PDB entry 1IU7 | X-ray diffraction, 1.80 A resolution | chains A and B

# Chain A (and B)
Protein: Amine oxidase
Source organism: Arthrobacter globiformis
Notes: EC 1.4.3.6; chain B of this document is another copy of the same molecule, construct and numbering; everything in this record applies to it too
Reference sequence: P46881 (PAOX_ARTGO); numbering as in UniProt (aligned over 1-638)
Chain sequence (638 residues; each row starts with the number of its first residue):
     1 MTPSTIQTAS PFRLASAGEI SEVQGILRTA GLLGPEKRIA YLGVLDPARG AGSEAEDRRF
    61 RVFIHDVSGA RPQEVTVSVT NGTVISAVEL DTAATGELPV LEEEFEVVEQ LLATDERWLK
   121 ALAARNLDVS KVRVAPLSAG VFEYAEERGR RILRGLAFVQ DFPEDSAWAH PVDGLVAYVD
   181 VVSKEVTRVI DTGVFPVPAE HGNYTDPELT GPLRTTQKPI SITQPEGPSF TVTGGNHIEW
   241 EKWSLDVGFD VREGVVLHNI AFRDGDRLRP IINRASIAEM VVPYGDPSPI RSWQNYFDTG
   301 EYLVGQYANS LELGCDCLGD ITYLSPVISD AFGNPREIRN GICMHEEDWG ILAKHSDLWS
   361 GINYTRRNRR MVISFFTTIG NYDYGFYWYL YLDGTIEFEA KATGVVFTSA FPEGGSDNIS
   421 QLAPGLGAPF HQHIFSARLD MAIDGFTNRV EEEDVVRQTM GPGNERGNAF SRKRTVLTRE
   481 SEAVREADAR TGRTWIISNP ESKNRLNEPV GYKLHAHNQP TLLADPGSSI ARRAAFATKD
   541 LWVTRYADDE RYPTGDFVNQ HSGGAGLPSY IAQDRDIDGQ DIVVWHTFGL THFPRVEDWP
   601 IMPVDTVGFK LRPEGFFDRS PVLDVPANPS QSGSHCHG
Disordered / not traced: 1-8, 629-638
Construct notes: modified residue (382)
Modified residues: Y382 (5-(2-carboxy-2-aminoethyl)-2-hydroxy-1,4-benzoquinone; TPQ)
Disulfide bonds: C317-C343
Metal / ion sites: Cu ion: H431, H433, H592
UniProt features mapped onto this chain:
  - active site: D298 (Proton acceptor), Y382 (Schiff-base intermediate with substrate)
  - binding site (substrate): Y296 to Y307, I379 to Y384
  - binding site (Cu cation): H431, H433, H592
  - modified residue: Y382 (2',4',5'-topaquinone)

# Chain A / chain B interface
Pairs across the interface (303):
  R133(A) - W359(B)
  V134(A) - W359(B)
  A135(A) - W359(B)
  F142(A) - R466(B)
  E143(A) - R466(B)  salt bridge
  Y144(A) - R466(B)  hydrogen bond
  Q160(A) - W359(B)  hydrogen bond (side chain-backbone)
  Q160(A) - S360(B)
  P163(A) - W359(B)
  P163(A) - S360(B)
  E164(A) - S360(B)
  E164(A) - I362(B)
  D165(A) - S360(B)
  A167(A) - W359(B)  hydrophobic
  W168(A) - D357(B)  hydrogen bond
  W168(A) - W359(B)  hydrophobic
  E200(A) - R505(B)  salt bridge
  Y204(A) - H355(B)
  Y204(A) - Y364(B)  hydrophobic
  Y204(A) - L623(B)  hydrophobic
  T205(A) - Y364(B)
  L209(A) - R619(B)
  L209(A) - L623(B)  hydrophobic
  T210(A) - L623(B)
  T210(A) - D624(B)
  P212(A) - D624(B)
  L213(A) - D624(B)
  R214(A) - E241(B)  salt bridge
  R214(A) - K242(B)
  R214(A) - L392(B)
  R214(A) - P621(B)  hydrogen bond (side chain-backbone)
  R214(A) - D624(B)  salt bridge
  R214(A) - V625(B)
  R214(A) - P626(B)
  T216(A) - S229(B)
  T216(A) - E241(B)  hydrogen bond
  Q217(A) - S229(B)
  Q217(A) - E241(B)  hydrogen bond
  Q217(A) - R369(B)
  Q217(A) - L392(B)
  Q217(A) - V625(B)
  K218(A) - E226(B)  salt bridge
  K218(A) - G227(B)
  K218(A) - S229(B)  hydrogen bond (backbone-side chain)
  K218(A) - R369(B)  hydrogen bond (backbone-side chain)
  P219(A) - Q224(B)
  P219(A) - P225(B)
  P219(A) - E226(B)
  I220(A) - T223(B)
  I220(A) - Q224(B)
  I220(A) - D348(B)
  I220(A) - R369(B)
  S221(A) - S221(B)
  S221(A) - I222(B)
  S221(A) - T223(B)  hydrogen bond (backbone-backbone)
  S221(A) - P225(B)
  I222(A) - S221(B)
  T223(A) - I220(B)
  T223(A) - S221(B)  hydrogen bond (backbone-backbone)
  Q224(A) - P219(B)  hydrogen bond (side chain-backbone)
  Q224(A) - I220(B)
  P225(A) - P219(B)  hydrophobic
  E226(A) - K218(B)
  E226(A) - P219(B)
  G227(A) - K218(B)
  P228(A) - K218(B)
  S229(A) - T216(B)
  S229(A) - Q217(B)
  S229(A) - K218(B)  hydrogen bond (side chain-backbone)
  E241(A) - R214(B)  salt bridge
  E241(A) - T216(B)  hydrogen bond
  E241(A) - Q217(B)  hydrogen bond
  K242(A) - R214(B)
  Y284(A) - N468(B)
  G285(A) - N468(B)
  G285(A) - A469(B)
  G285(A) - F470(B)  hydrogen bond (backbone-backbone)
  D286(A) - N468(B)
  P287(A) - G463(B)
  P287(A) - A469(B)
  S292(A) - R466(B)  hydrogen bond
  S292(A) - N468(B)
  W293(A) - R466(B)
  N309(A) - K354(B)
  C315(A) - I351(B)
  C315(A) - R367(B)  hydrogen bond (backbone-side chain)
  D316(A) - I351(B)
  D316(A) - K354(B)  salt bridge
  D316(A) - T365(B)
  D316(A) - R367(B)  hydrogen bond (backbone-side chain)
  C317(A) - R367(B)
  L318(A) - D348(B)
  L318(A) - R367(B)
  D348(A) - I220(B)
  D348(A) - L318(B)
  W349(A) - W349(B)  hydrophobic
  I351(A) - C315(B)
  I351(A) - D316(B)
  I351(A) - V604(B)
  L352(A) - P603(B)
  L352(A) - V604(B)  hydrogen bond (backbone-backbone)
  A353(A) - T403(B)
  A353(A) - M602(B)
  K354(A) - N309(B)
  K354(A) - D316(B)  salt bridge
  K354(A) - F376(B)
  K354(A) - D383(B)
  K354(A) - T403(B)  hydrogen bond (backbone-side chain)
  K354(A) - G404(B)  hydrogen bond (backbone-backbone)
  H355(A) - Y204(B)
  H355(A) - G380(B)
  H355(A) - N381(B)  hydrogen bond (side chain-backbone)
  H355(A) - D383(B)  salt bridge
  H355(A) - G404(B)
  H355(A) - V405(B)
  H355(A) - I601(B)
  S356(A) - T378(B)
  S356(A) - D383(B)  hydrogen bond (backbone-side chain)
  D357(A) - W168(B)  hydrogen bond
  W359(A) - R133(B)
  W359(A) - V134(B)
  W359(A) - A135(B)
  W359(A) - Q160(B)  hydrogen bond (backbone-side chain)
  W359(A) - P163(B)
  W359(A) - A167(B)  hydrophobic
  W359(A) - W168(B)  hydrophobic
  S360(A) - Q160(B)
  S360(A) - P163(B)
  S360(A) - E164(B)
  S360(A) - D165(B)
  I362(A) - E164(B)
  Y364(A) - Y204(B)  hydrophobic
  Y364(A) - I601(B)  hydrophobic
  T365(A) - D316(B)
  R367(A) - C315(B)  hydrogen bond (side chain-backbone)
  R367(A) - D316(B)  hydrogen bond (side chain-backbone)
  R367(A) - C317(B)
  R367(A) - L318(B)
  R369(A) - Q217(B)
  R369(A) - K218(B)  hydrogen bond (side chain-backbone)
  R369(A) - I220(B)
  F376(A) - K354(B)
  T378(A) - S356(B)
  G380(A) - H355(B)
  N381(A) - H355(B)  hydrogen bond (backbone-side chain)
  D383(A) - K354(B)
  D383(A) - H355(B)  salt bridge
  D383(A) - S356(B)  hydrogen bond (side chain-backbone)
  Y387(A) - I351(B)
  L392(A) - R214(B)
  L392(A) - Q217(B)
  D393(A) - R595(B)  salt bridge
  T403(A) - A353(B)
  T403(A) - K354(B)
  G404(A) - K354(B)  hydrogen bond (backbone-backbone)
  V405(A) - H355(B)
  D417(A) - S471(B)  hydrogen bond (backbone-side chain)
  N418(A) - Q458(B)  hydrogen bond
  N418(A) - A469(B)
  N418(A) - F470(B)  hydrogen bond (side chain-backbone)
  Q421(A) - L506(B)
  L422(A) - L506(B)
  A423(A) - R505(B)
  A423(A) - L506(B)
  P424(A) - R505(B)
  P424(A) - L506(B)
  F430(A) - F470(B)
  F430(A) - R472(B)
  H431(A) - F470(B)
  Q432(A) - F470(B)
  V455(A) - L523(B)  hydrophobic
  V455(A) - F593(B)  hydrophobic
  R457(A) - L522(B)
  R457(A) - L523(B)  hydrogen bond (side chain-backbone)
  R457(A) - A524(B)  hydrogen bond (side chain-backbone)
  Q458(A) - N418(B)
  Q458(A) - D525(B)
  T459(A) - D525(B)
  M460(A) - D525(B)  hydrogen bond (backbone-side chain)
  M460(A) - G527(B)
  G463(A) - P287(B)
  R466(A) - F142(B)
  R466(A) - E143(B)  salt bridge
  R466(A) - Y144(B)  hydrogen bond
  R466(A) - P289(B)
  R466(A) - S292(B)  hydrogen bond
  R466(A) - W293(B)
  R466(A) - S528(B)
  G467(A) - A524(B)
  G467(A) - D525(B)  hydrogen bond (backbone-backbone)
  G467(A) - S528(B)
  N468(A) - Y284(B)
  N468(A) - G285(B)
  N468(A) - D286(B)
  N468(A) - P287(B)
  N468(A) - S292(B)
  A469(A) - G285(B)
  A469(A) - P287(B)  hydrophobic
  A469(A) - N418(B)
  F470(A) - G285(B)  hydrogen bond (backbone-backbone)
  F470(A) - N418(B)  hydrogen bond (backbone-side chain)
  F470(A) - F430(B)
  F470(A) - H431(B)
  F470(A) - Q432(B)
  F470(A) - L523(B)  hydrophobic
  F470(A) - T591(B)
  F470(A) - F593(B)  hydrophobic
  S471(A) - D417(B)  hydrogen bond (side chain-backbone)
  S471(A) - F593(B)
  R472(A) - F430(B)
  R472(A) - F593(B)
  A487(A) - R490(B)  hydrogen bond (backbone-side chain)
  D488(A) - R490(B)
  A489(A) - A489(B)  hydrophobic
  A489(A) - N518(B)
  A489(A) - P520(B)
  R490(A) - D488(B)  salt bridge
  R490(A) - A489(B)
  R490(A) - R490(B)
  R490(A) - P520(B)
  G492(A) - P520(B)
  R505(A) - E200(B)  salt bridge
  R505(A) - A423(B)
  R505(A) - P424(B)
  L506(A) - Q421(B)
  L506(A) - L422(B)
  L506(A) - A423(B)
  L506(A) - V596(B)  hydrophobic
  E508(A) - V596(B)
  N518(A) - A489(B)
  P520(A) - A489(B)
  P520(A) - R490(B)
  P520(A) - G492(B)
  L523(A) - V455(B)  hydrophobic
  L523(A) - R457(B)  hydrogen bond (backbone-side chain)
  L523(A) - F470(B)  hydrophobic
  A524(A) - R457(B)  hydrogen bond (backbone-side chain)
  A524(A) - G467(B)
  D525(A) - Q458(B)
  D525(A) - T459(B)
  D525(A) - M460(B)  hydrogen bond (side chain-backbone)
  D525(A) - G467(B)  hydrogen bond (backbone-backbone)
  P526(A) - R457(B)
  G527(A) - M460(B)
  S528(A) - R466(B)
  S528(A) - G467(B)
  T591(A) - F470(B)
  F593(A) - V455(B)  hydrophobic
  F593(A) - F470(B)  hydrophobic
  F593(A) - S471(B)
  F593(A) - R472(B)
  R595(A) - D393(B)  salt bridge
  R595(A) - R612(B)
  R595(A) - P613(B)  hydrogen bond (side chain-backbone)
  V596(A) - L506(B)  hydrophobic
  V596(A) - F617(B)
  V596(A) - D618(B)
  V596(A) - R619(B)
  E597(A) - P613(B)
  E597(A) - E614(B)
  E597(A) - G615(B)  hydrogen bond (side chain-backbone)
  E597(A) - F616(B)  hydrogen bond (side chain-backbone)
  E597(A) - F617(B)  hydrogen bond (side chain-backbone)
  E597(A) - S620(B)
  W599(A) - R619(B)
  W599(A) - S620(B)  hydrogen bond (backbone-backbone)
  P600(A) - L623(B)
  I601(A) - H355(B)
  I601(A) - Y364(B)  hydrophobic
  M602(A) - A353(B)
  P603(A) - L352(B)
  V604(A) - I351(B)
  V604(A) - L352(B)  hydrogen bond (backbone-backbone)
  D605(A) - R612(B)  salt bridge
  R612(A) - R595(B)
  R612(A) - D605(B)  salt bridge
  P613(A) - R595(B)  hydrogen bond (backbone-side chain)
  P613(A) - E597(B)
  E614(A) - E597(B)
  G615(A) - E597(B)  hydrogen bond (backbone-side chain)
  F616(A) - E597(B)  hydrogen bond (backbone-side chain)
  F617(A) - V596(B)
  F617(A) - E597(B)  hydrogen bond (backbone-side chain)
  D618(A) - V596(B)
  R619(A) - L209(B)
  R619(A) - V596(B)
  R619(A) - W599(B)
  S620(A) - V596(B)
  S620(A) - E597(B)
  S620(A) - W599(B)  hydrogen bond (backbone-backbone)
  P621(A) - R214(B)
  L623(A) - L209(B)  hydrophobic
  L623(A) - T210(B)
  L623(A) - P600(B)
  L623(A) - I601(B)  hydrophobic
  D624(A) - T210(B)
  D624(A) - P212(B)
  D624(A) - L213(B)
  D624(A) - R214(B)  salt bridge
  V625(A) - R214(B)
  V625(A) - Q217(B)
  P626(A) - R214(B)
  N628(A) - Q217(B)
Interface residues without a listed pair, chain A (153 interface residues in all): F158, P283, P289, G314, E346, E347, E453, N464, T491, N504, L522, S529, K610, V622
Interface residues without a listed pair, chain B (151 interface residues in all): F158, Y178, T205, P228, P283, G314, E346, E347, Y387, E453, N464, T491, N504, Q519, P526, S529, V622

# Summary
The interface between chain A and chain B involves 153 residues on one side and 151 on the other; the contacts
include 59 hydrogen bonds and 18 salt bridges. Polar pairs include E143(A)-R466(B), E200(A)-R505(B) and
R214(A)-E241(B).
Chain A and chain B are both Amine oxidase (Arthrobacter globiformis); the structure, Holo form of
copper-containing amine oxidase from arthrobacter globiformis, was determined by X-ray diffraction together
with 1IQX and 1IQY from the same study.
